Entry 4RBW (X-ray diffraction, 1.50 A resolution); this record covers chains A and D.

[Chain A (and D)]
Name: Defensin-5
Notes: chain D of this document is another copy of the same molecule, construct and numbering; everything in this record applies to it too
UniProt: Q01523 (DEF5_HUMAN); residues 1-32 here correspond to UniProt positions 63-94 (UniProt number = residue number + 62)
Chain sequence (32 residues; each row starts with the number of its first residue):
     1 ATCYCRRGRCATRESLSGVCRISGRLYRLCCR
Cystine bridges: Cys3-Cys31, Cys5-Cys20, Cys10-Cys30
Sequence notes: engineered mutation Arg7 (Thr69 in Q01523), Arg21 (Glu83 in Q01523)

[Chain A / chain D interface]
Pairs across the interface (21; chain A residue first):
  Ala1(A) - Ser17(D)  hydrogen bond (backbone-backbone)
  Ala1(A) - Gly18(D)
  Ala1(A) - Val19(D)  hydrogen bond (backbone-backbone)
  Ala1(A) - Leu29(D)  hydrophobic
  Thr2(A) - Val19(D)
  Cys3(A) - Val19(D)  hydrogen bond (backbone-backbone)
  Cys3(A) - Cys20(D)
  Cys3(A) - Arg21(D)  hydrogen bond (backbone-backbone)
  Cys3(A) - Leu29(D)  hydrophobic
  Tyr4(A) - Arg21(D)
  Cys5(A) - Cys5(D)  hydrophobic
  Cys5(A) - Arg21(D)  hydrogen bond (backbone-backbone)
  Cys5(A) - Ile22(D)
  Cys20(A) - Cys5(D)  hydrophobic
  Ile22(A) - Ile22(D)  hydrophobic
  Ile22(A) - Arg25(D)
  Ile22(A) - Tyr27(D)
  Tyr27(A) - Ile22(D)  hydrophobic
  Leu29(A) - Cys3(D)
  Leu29(A) - Cys5(D)  hydrophobic
  Leu29(A) - Cys20(D)  hydrophobic
Interface residues without a listed pair, chain A (11 interface residues in all): Ser17, Val19
Interface residues without a listed pair, chain D (12 interface residues in all): Ala1

[Overview]
11 residues of chain A and 12 residues of chain D are in contact, with 5 hydrogen bonds. The backbones
hydrogen-bond at Ala1(A)-Ser17(D), Ala1(A)-Val19(D) and Cys3(A)-Val19(D).
Chain A and chain D are both Defensin-5; the structure, Crystal structure of human alpha-defensin 5, HD5
(Thr7Arg Glu21Arg mutant), was determined by X-ray diffraction (same publication as 4RBX).
